Entry 4DOS (X-ray diffraction, 2.00 A resolution); this record covers chains A and B of the 3 polymer chains in the assembly.

[Chain A]
Protein: Nuclear receptor subfamily 5 group A member 2
From: Homo sapiens
Notes: fragment: Ligand Binding Domain
Reference sequence: O00482 (NR5A2_HUMAN); residues 299-538 here = UniProt positions 299-538
Sequence (242 residues; each row starts with the number of its first residue):
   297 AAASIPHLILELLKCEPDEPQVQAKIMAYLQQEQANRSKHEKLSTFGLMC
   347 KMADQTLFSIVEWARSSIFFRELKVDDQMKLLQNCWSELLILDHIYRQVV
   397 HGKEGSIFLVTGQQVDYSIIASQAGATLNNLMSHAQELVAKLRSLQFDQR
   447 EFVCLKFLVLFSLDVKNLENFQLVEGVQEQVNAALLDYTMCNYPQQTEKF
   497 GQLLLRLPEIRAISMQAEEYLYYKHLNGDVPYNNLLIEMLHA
Construct notes: expression tag (297-298)
UniProt features mapped onto this chain:
  - region: Y528 to A538 (AF-2)
  - binding site (a phospholipid derivative): G421 to L424, Y516, K520
  - mutagenesis: D314 (D314R: Decreased interaction with PPARGC1A; decreased ability to increase transcription of target genes), A324 (A324R: Does not affect interaction with PPARGC1A; does not affect ability to increase transcription of target genes), F342 (F342W: Reduced phospholipid binding. Strongly reduced transactivation; when associated with W-416), T352 (T352V: Reduced activation by the synthetic agonists RR-RJW100 and GSK8470), H390 (H390A: Reduced activation by the synthetic agonist GSK8470 without affecting activation by the synthetic agonist RR-RJW100), G398 (G398A: Decreased ability to activate transcription), I416 (I416W: Reduced phospholipid binding. Strongly reduced transactivation; when associated with W-342), G421 (G421A: Decreased ability to activate transcription)
Residues lining bound ligands: diundecyl phosphatidyl choline (PLC): T341, F342, M345, C346, A349, W382, S383, L386, H390, L405, V411, I415, I416, Q419, A420, G421, L424, L427, A513, E514, Y516, L517, K520, L532
Reported in the primary citation:
  - mutagenesis - G421A: decreased binding to PLs
  - binding site for diundecyl phosphatidyl choline: G421

[Chain B]
Protein: Nuclear receptor coactivator 2
Notes: fragment: NR Box 3
Reference sequence: Q15596 (NCOA2_HUMAN); residue numbers follow UniProt; this construct covers 740-753
Sequence (14 residues; numbered 740 to 753; the number before each row is that of its first residue):
   740 KENALLRYLLDKDD
Disordered / not traced: 740-741, 752-753

[Interface between chain A and chain B]
Pairs across the interface (25):
  F354(A) with L748(B), hydrophobic
  V357(A) with L748(B), hydrophobic
  E358(A) with L748(B); K751(B)
  R361(A) with L748(B), hydrogen bond (side chain-backbone); L749(B); K751(B), hydrogen bond (side chain-backbone)
  V371(A) with R746(B); D750(B)
  D372(A) with R746(B), salt bridge
  Q374(A) with L749(B)
  M375(A) with N742(B); L745(B); R746(B); L749(B), hydrophobic
  L378(A) with L749(B), hydrophobic
  Q379(A) with N742(B); L745(B)
  L531(A) with L744(B), hydrophobic
  E534(A) with N742(B); A743(B); L744(B), hydrogen bond (side chain-backbone)
  M535(A) with N742(B), hydrogen bond; L745(B), hydrophobic
  A538(A) with N742(B)
Other interface residues (no listed pair), chain A (15 interface residues in all): F366

[Summary]
Chain A and chain B form an interface of 15 and 9 residues respectively, with 4 hydrogen bonds and 1 salt
bridge. Polar pairs include D372(A)-R746(B), R361(A)-L748(B) and R361(A)-K751(B). Bound to chain A: diundecyl
phosphatidyl choline. The paper reports a binding site for diundecyl phosphatidyl choline at G421(A); G421A of
chain A reduces binding to PLs.
Here chain A is Nuclear receptor subfamily 5 group A member 2 (Homo sapiens) and chain B is Nuclear receptor
coactivator 2. Entry 4DOS (Human Nuclear Receptor Liver Receptor Homologue-1, LRH-1, Bound to DLPC and a
Fragment of TIF-2) was determined by X-ray diffraction, deposited together with 4DOR.
